Entry 7CUB (electron microscopy, 2.55 A resolution); this record covers chains A and D of the 4 polymer chains in the assembly.

[Chain A]
Protein: Cytochrome bo(3) ubiquinol oxidase subunit 1
Organism: Escherichia coli
Notes: EC 7.1.1.3
UniProtKB: P0ABI8 (CYOB_ECOLI); residue numbers follow UniProt; this construct covers 1-663
Chain sequence (663 residues; row label = number of the first residue in the row):
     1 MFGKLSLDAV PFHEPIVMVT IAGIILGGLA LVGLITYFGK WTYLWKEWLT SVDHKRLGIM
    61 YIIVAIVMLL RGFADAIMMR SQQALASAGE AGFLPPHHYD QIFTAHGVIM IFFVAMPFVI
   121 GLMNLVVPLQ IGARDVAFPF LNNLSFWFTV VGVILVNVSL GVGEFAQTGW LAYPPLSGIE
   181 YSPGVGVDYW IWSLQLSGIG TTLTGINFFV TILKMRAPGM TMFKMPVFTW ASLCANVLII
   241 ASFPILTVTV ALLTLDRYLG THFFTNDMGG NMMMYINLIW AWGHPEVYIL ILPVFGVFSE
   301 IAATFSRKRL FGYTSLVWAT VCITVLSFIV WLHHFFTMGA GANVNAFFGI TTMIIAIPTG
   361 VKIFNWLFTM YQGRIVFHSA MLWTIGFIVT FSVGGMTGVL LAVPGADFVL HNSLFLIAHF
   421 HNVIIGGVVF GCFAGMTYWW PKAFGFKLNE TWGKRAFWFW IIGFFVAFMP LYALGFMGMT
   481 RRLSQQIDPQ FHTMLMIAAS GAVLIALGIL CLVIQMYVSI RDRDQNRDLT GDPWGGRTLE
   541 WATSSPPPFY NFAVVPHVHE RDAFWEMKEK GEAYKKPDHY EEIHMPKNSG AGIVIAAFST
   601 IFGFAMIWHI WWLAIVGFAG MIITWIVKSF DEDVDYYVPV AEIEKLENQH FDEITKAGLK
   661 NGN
Not modelled in the structure: 660-663
Bound ions: heme Fe: His106, His421; Cu ion: His284, His333, His334; heme o Fe near His419 (its only coordinating residue here)
Small-molecule neighbours:
  - 1,2-Distearoyl-sn-glycerophosphoethanolamine (3PE), molecule 1: Leu31, Lys40, Tyr43, Leu44, Trp48, Leu49, Arg56, Ile59, Met60, Ile63, Val64, Val67, Phe146, Trp147, Val150, Ile154, Ala443, Phe444, Pro546
  - 1,2-Distearoyl-sn-glycerophosphoethanolamine (3PE), molecule 2: Ile59, Ile62, Ile63, Ile66, Val67, Leu70, Leu122, Leu125, Gly435, Met436, Trp439, Trp440, Ala443, Phe444, Phe446, Val513, Met516, Ile520, Arg523
  - 1,2-Distearoyl-sn-glycerophosphoethanolamine (3PE), molecule 3: Ala137, Phe138, Pro139, Phe140, Leu141, Leu144, Phe148, Trp192, Gln195, Ile199, Thr202, Leu203, Thr247, Phe602, Phe618, Met621, Trp625, Lys628
  - 1,2-Distearoyl-sn-glycerophosphoethanolamine (3PE), molecule 4: Trp192, Ala251, Thr254, Leu255, Tyr258, Leu259, Phe602, Met606, His609, Trp611, Ala614, Ile615, Phe618
  - 1,2-Distearoyl-sn-glycerophosphoethanolamine (3PE), molecule 5: Thr247, Ala251, Phe618, Ile622, Trp625, Ile626, Lys628, Ser629
  - heme (HEM): Phe73, Ala76, Met79, Arg80, Gln83, Phe103, Thr104, His106, Gly107, Met110, Ile111, Gly169, Trp170, Leu414, Ile417, Phe420, His421, Ile424, Ile425, Val429, Trp460, Phe468, Thr480, Arg481, Arg482, Ala502, Ile505
  - heme o (HEO): Trp170, Trp280, His284, Val287, Tyr288, Leu290, Ile291, His333, His334, Thr352, Ile355, Ala356, Ile357, Thr359, Gly360, Ile363, Phe364, Phe391, Ser392, Gly395, Met396, Gly398, Val399, Leu401, Ala402, Asp407, Leu410, His411, Asn412, Leu416, His419, Phe420, Val423, Ile424, Val428, Arg481
  - Ubiquinone-8 (UQ8): Ile16, Val17, Thr20, Ile24, Val67, Met68, Leu70, Arg71, Ala74, Asp75, Met78, His98, Gln101, Ile102, Ala105, Val153, Ile154, Asn157, Leu160, Phe165
Curated features (UniProtKB/Swiss-Prot):
  - binding site (ubiquinone-8): Arg71, Asp75, His98
  - binding site (heme b): His106, Trp170, His421, Arg481, Arg482
  - binding site (Cu(2+)): His284, His333, His334
  - binding site (Fe(II)-heme o): Tyr288, His411, His419
  - cross-link: His284 to Tyr288 (1'-histidyl-3'-tyrosine (His-Tyr))
What the authors report for this chain:
  - binding site for Ubiquinone-8: Arg71, Asp75, His98
  - conformationally variable residues (side-chain flip): His98
  - contacts within the chain: Glu14-His98 (hydrogen bond), His284-Tyr288
  - post-translational modification sites: Tyr288
  - catalytic residues: Asp135, Glu286
  - catalytic residues: Glu14, His98 (proposed by the authors, not directly observed)

[Chain D]
Protein: Cytochrome bo(3) ubiquinol oxidase subunit 4
Organism: Escherichia coli
UniProtKB: P0ABJ6 (CYOD_ECOLI); numbering as in UniProt (aligned over 1-109)
Chain sequence (109 residues; numbered 1 to 109; the number before each row is that of its first residue):
     1 MSHSTDHSGA SHGSVKTYMT GFILSIILTV IPFWMVMTGA ASPAVILGTI LAMAVVQVLV
    61 HLVCFLHMNT KSDEGWNMTA FVFTVLIIAI LVVGSIWIMW NLNYNMMMH
Not modelled in the structure: 1-12

[How chain A and chain D interact]
Pairs across the interface (35; chain A residue first):
  Leu213(A) with Trp76(D), hydrophobic
  Lys214(A) with Asp73(D), hydrogen bond (side chain-backbone); Trp76(D)
  Met222(A) with Trp76(D), hydrophobic
  Val237(A) with Phe83(D), hydrophobic
  Ile245(A) with Leu91(D), hydrophobic
  Asn271(A) with Met99(D); Asn103(D), hydrogen bond
  Met273(A) with Met99(D); Leu102(D), hydrophobic; Asn103(D); Met106(D), hydrophobic
  Met274(A) with Ser95(D); Met99(D), hydrophobic
  Asn277(A) with Ser95(D), hydrogen bond; Ile98(D)
  Ala281(A) with Leu91(D), hydrophobic
  Phe328(A) with Ile87(D), hydrophobic; Ile90(D)
  Ile329(A) with Ile90(D), hydrophobic
  Trp331(A) with Ile90(D); Ile98(D), hydrophobic
  Met338(A) with Leu102(D), hydrophobic; Met106(D)
  Gly339(A) with Leu102(D); Asn105(D), hydrogen bond (backbone-side chain); Met106(D)
  Ala340(A) with Leu102(D); Asn105(D)
  Gly341(A) with Asn105(D)
  Val344(A) with Trp97(D), hydrophobic; Asn101(D)
  Phe347(A) with Trp97(D), hydrophobic
  Phe348(A) with Trp97(D), hydrophobic; Ile98(D), hydrophobic
Interface residues without a listed pair, chain A (27 interface residues in all): Phe209, Ala241, Thr324, Val325, Leu332, Phe335, Asn343
Interface residues without a listed pair, chain D (16 interface residues in all): Gly94

[Overview]
Chain A and chain D form an interface of 27 and 16 residues respectively, with 4 hydrogen bonds. Polar pairs
include Lys214(A)-Asp73(D), Asn271(A)-Asn103(D) and Asn277(A)-Ser95(D). From the paper: catalytic residues
Asp135(A), Glu286(A) and Glu14(A) among others; a binding site for Ubiquinone-8 at Arg71(A), Asp75(A) and
His98(A).
Here chain A is Cytochrome bo(3) ubiquinol oxidase subunit 1 and chain D is Cytochrome bo(3) ubiquinol oxidase
subunit 4, both from Escherichia coli. Entry 7CUB (2.55-Angstrom Cryo-EM structure of Cytochrome bo3 from
Escherichia coli in Native Membrane) was determined by electron microscopy together with 7N9Z, 7CUQ and 7CUW
from the same study.
